5U8S - chains F and 3 of the 13 polymer chains in the assembly; structure by electron microscopy, 6.10 A resolution (low resolution: residue-level contacts below are approximate; hydrogen-bond / salt-bridge calls are withheld).

[Chain F]
Molecule: 26-nt DNA strand
Sequence (26 nucleotides; numbered 1 to 26; the number before each row is that of its first residue):
     1 ATCGATCGAT CGATTTTTTT TTTTTT

[Chain 3]
Protein: DNA replication licensing factor MCM3
Organism: Saccharomyces cerevisiae (strain ATCC 204508 / S288c)
Notes: EC 3.6.4.12
Reference sequence: P24279 (MCM3_YEAST); residue numbers follow UniProt; this construct covers 1-971
Amino-acid sequence (971 residues; each row starts with the number of its first residue):
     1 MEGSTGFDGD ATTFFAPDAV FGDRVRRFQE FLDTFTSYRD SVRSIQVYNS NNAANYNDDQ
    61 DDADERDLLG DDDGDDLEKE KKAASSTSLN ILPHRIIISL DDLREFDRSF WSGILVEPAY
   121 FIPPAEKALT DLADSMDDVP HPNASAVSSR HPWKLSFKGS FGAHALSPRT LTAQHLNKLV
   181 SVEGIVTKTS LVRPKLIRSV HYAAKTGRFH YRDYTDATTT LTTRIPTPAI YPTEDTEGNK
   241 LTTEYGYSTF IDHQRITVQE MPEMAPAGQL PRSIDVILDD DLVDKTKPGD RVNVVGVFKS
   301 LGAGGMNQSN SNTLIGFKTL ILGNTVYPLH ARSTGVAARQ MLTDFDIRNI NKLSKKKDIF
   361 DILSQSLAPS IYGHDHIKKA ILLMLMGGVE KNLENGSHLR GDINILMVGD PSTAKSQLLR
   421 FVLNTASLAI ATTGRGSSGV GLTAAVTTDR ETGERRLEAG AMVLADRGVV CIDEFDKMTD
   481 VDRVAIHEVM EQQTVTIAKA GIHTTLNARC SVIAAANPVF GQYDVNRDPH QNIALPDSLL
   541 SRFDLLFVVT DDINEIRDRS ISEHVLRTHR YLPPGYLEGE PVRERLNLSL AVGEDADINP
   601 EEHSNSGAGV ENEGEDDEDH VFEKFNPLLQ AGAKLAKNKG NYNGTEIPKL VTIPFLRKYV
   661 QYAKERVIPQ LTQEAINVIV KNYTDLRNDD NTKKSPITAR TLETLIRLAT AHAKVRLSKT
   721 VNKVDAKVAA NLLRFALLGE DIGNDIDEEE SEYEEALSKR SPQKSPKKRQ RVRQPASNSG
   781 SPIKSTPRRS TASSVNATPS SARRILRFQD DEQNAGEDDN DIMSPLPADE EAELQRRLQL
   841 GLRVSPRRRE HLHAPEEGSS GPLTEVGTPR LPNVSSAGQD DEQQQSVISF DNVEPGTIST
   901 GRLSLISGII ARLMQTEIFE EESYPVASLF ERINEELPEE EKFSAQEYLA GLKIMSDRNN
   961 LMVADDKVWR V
Disordered / not traced: 1-16, 58-90, 142-150, 311-313, 332-337, 571-650, 739-971
Ligand contacts: ATP (adenosine-5'-triphosphate): Ser370, Ile371, Tyr372, His374, Asp410, Pro411, Ser412, Thr413, Ala414, Lys415, Ser416, Gln417, Glu474, Asn517
Curated features (UniProtKB/Swiss-Prot):
  - motif: Ser541 to Asp544 (Arginine finger)
  - binding site (ATP): Gly409 to Ser416
  - modified residue: Ser761 (Phosphoserine), Ser777 (Phosphoserine), Ser781 (Phosphoserine), Thr868 (Phosphothreonine)
  - mutagenesis: Lys415 (K415A: No effect on MCM2-7 complex helicase activity. Loss of MCM2-7 complex helicase activity; when associated with MCM5 A-422. Reduces MCM2-7 complex helicase activity ...)

[Chain F / chain 3 interface]
Contacting residue pairs - 8 pairs, chain F then chain 3:
  DT18(F) with Thr448(3)
  DT19(F) with Thr447(3); Thr448(3)
  DT20(F) with Ala444(3); Ala445(3); Thr447(3); Lys499(3)
  DT21(F) with Ser438(3)
Interface residues without a listed pair, chain F (5 interface residues in all): DT17
Interface residues without a listed pair, chain 3 (8 interface residues in all): Val446, Asp449

[Overview]
5 residues of chain F face 8 of chain 3 across their interface. Bound to chain 3: ATP. From UniProt: 8
ATP-binding residues and one mutagenesis site on chain 3.
Chain F is a 26-nt DNA strand and chain 3 is DNA replication licensing factor MCM3 (Saccharomyces cerevisiae
(strain ATCC 204508 / S288c)); the structure, Structure of eukaryotic CMG helicase at a replication fork, was
determined by electron microscopy, deposited together with 5U8T.
